8AMU - chains B and D of the 4 polymer chains in the assembly; structure by X-ray diffraction, 3.00 A resolution.

[Chain B]
Protein: Replication protein RepB
Source organism: Streptococcus agalactiae
UniProt: P13921 (REPB_STRAG); residues 2-132 here = UniProt positions 2-132
Sequence (140 residues; numbered -7 to 132; the number before each row is that of its first residue; numbers below 1 keep their minus sign (Met-7 is residue -7)):
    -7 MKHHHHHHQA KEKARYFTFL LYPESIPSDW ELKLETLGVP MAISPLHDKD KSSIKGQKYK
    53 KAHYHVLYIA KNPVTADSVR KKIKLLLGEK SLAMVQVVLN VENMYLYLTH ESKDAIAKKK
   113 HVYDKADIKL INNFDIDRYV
Disordered / not traced: -7 to 1
Sequence notes: initiating methionine (-7); expression tag (-6 to 1)
Ion coordination: Mn2+: Asp42, His55
What the authors report for this chain:
  - binding site for the 23-nt DNA strand: Lys3, Asp69, Arg72, Lys73, Lys76, Met86, Val87
  - binding site for the 23-nt DNA strand: Lys3, Asp69
  - binding site for the 23-nt DNA strand: Lys73
  - binding site for the 23-nt DNA strand (chain D): Thr67, Asp69, Ser70, Lys73, Lys74
  - mutagenesis - D69A: unchanged catalytic activity on nick site
  - mutagenesis - R72A, R72A/K73A/K74A/K76A, K76A: unchanged catalytic activity (citing earlier work)

[Chain D]
Molecule: 23-nt DNA strand
Sequence (23 nucleotides; row label = number of the first residue in the row):
    16 AAAAGTCGCC GAAAAGTCGC CGA

[Interface between chain B and chain D]
Contacting residue pairs (13; chain B residue first):
  Lys3(B) with DG23(D), base contact; DC24(D), base contact
  Lys5(B) with DT21(D), salt bridge to the phosphate
  Pro65(B) with DT21(D), phosphate contact
  Val66(B) with DT21(D), phosphate contact
  Thr67(B) with DT21(D), hydrogen bond to the phosphate
  Asp69(B) with DT21(D), base contact; DC22(D), hydrogen bond to the base
  Ser70(B) with DG20(D), phosphate contact; DT21(D), phosphate contact
  Lys73(B) with DG20(D), hydrogen bond to the base
  Lys74(B) with DA19(D), salt bridge to the phosphate; DG20(D), salt bridge to the phosphate
Interface residues without a listed pair, chain B (10 interface residues in all): Leu77

[Overview]
10 residues of chain B face 6 of chain D across their interface, with 3 hydrogen bonds and 3 salt bridges.
Polar pairs include Asp69(B)-DC22(D), Lys73(B)-DG20(D) and Thr67(B)-DT21(D). The paper reports a binding site
for the 23-nt DNA strand at Lys3(B), Asp69(B) and Arg72(B) among others; R72A, R72A/K73A/K74A/K76A and K76A of
chain B leave catalytic activity unchanged.
Chain B is Replication protein RepB (Streptococcus agalactiae) and chain D is a 23-nt DNA strand; the
structure, RepB pMV158 OBD domain bound to DDR region, was determined by X-ray diffraction, deposited together
with 8AMT and 8AMV.
